Entry 1XP6 (X-ray diffraction, 1.70 A resolution); this record covers chain A.

Chain A:
Protein: Estrogen receptor
Organism: Homo sapiens
Notes: fragment: ligand binding domain
Reference sequence: P03372 (ESR1_HUMAN); residues 307-554 here = UniProt positions 307-554
Sequence (248 residues; each row starts with the number of its first residue):
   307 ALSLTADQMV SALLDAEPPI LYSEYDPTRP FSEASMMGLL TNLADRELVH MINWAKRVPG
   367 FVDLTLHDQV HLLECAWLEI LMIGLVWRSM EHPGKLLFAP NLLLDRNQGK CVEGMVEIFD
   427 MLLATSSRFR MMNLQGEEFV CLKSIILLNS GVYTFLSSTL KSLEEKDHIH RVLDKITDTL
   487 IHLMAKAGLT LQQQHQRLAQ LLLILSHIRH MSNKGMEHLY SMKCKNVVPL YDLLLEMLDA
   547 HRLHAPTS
Not modelled in the structure: 552-554
Ligand contacts: compound 16 (AIU; (2S,3R)-2-(4-{2-[(3S,4S)-3,4-dimethylpyrrolidin-1-yl]ethoxy}phenyl)-3-(4-hydroxyphenyl)-2,3-dihydro-1,4-benzoxathiin-6-ol): M343, L346, T347, L349, A350, D351, E353, L354, W383, L384, L387, M388, L391, R394, F404, M421, I424, G521, H524, L525, C530, K531, L536, L539

Summary:
Bound to chain A: compound 16.
Chain A is Estrogen receptor (Homo sapiens); the structure, Human estrogen receptor alpha ligand-binding
domain in complex with compound 16, was determined by X-ray diffraction together with 1XP1, 1XP9 and 1XPC from
the same study.
